6S7T - chains A and G of the 10 polymer chains in the assembly; structure by electron microscopy, 3.50 A resolution.

# Chain A
Name: Dolichyl-diphosphooligosaccharide--protein glycosyltransferase subunit STT3B
Source organism: Homo sapiens
Notes: EC 2.4.99.18
UniProt: Q8TCJ2 (STT3B_HUMAN); residues 1-826 here = UniProt positions 1-826
Chain sequence (826 residues; numbered 1 to 826; the number before each row is that of its first residue):
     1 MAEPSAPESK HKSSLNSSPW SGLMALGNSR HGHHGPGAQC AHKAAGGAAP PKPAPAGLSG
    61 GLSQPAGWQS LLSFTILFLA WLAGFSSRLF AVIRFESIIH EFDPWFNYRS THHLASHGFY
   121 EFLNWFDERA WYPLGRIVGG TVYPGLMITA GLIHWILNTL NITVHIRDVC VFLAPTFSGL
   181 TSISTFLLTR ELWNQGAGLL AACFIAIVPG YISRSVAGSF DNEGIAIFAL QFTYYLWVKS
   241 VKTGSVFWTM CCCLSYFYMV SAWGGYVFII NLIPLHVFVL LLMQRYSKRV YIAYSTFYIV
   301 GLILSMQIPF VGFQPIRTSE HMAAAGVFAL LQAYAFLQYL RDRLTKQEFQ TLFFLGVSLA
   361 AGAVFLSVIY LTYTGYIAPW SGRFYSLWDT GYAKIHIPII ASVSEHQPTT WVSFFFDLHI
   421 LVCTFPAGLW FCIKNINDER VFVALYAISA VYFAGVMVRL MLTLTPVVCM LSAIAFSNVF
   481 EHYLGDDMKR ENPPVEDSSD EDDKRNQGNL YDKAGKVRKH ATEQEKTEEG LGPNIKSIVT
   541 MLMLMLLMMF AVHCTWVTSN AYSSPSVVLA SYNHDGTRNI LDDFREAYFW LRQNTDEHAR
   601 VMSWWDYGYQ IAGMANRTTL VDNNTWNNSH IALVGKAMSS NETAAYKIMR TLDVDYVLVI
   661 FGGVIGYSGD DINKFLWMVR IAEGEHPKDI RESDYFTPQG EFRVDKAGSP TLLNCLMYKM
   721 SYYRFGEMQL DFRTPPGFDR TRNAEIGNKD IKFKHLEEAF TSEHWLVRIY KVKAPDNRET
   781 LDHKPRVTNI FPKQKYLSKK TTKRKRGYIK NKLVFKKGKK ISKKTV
Disordered / not traced: 1-62, 486-532, 816-826
Glycans and other covalent adducts: N-acetylglucosamine (NAG) linked to N616, N641; glycan linked to N627
Residues lining bound ligands:
  - 0K3 ((2Z,6Z,10Z,14Z,18Z,22Z,26Z)-3,7,11,15,19,23,27,31-octamethyldotriaconta-2,6,10,14,18,22,26,30-octaen-1-yl dihydrogen phosphate): Y143, N222, W263, G264, G265, V267, F268, N271, L272, P274, L275, F278, M322, A323, G326, V364, F365, V368, W380, R383, F384, L387, S449, F453, R459, L460
  - EGY ((4R,7R)-4-hydroxy-N,N,N-trimethyl-4,9-dioxo-7-[(undecanoyloxy)methyl]-3,5,8-trioxa-4lambda~5~-phosphadocosan-1-aminium), molecule 1: S70, F74, L77, F78, I183
  - EGY, molecule 2: F85, L89, V92, I93, F95, E96, S97, I153, I156, L157, V164, D168, F172, T176
  - EGY, molecule 3: S97, L157, L160, I162, V164, D168
  - EGY, molecule 4: L114, A115, G118, F119, I148, G151, L152, W155, I156
  - EGY, molecule 5: F119, Y120, L123, P144, I148, L254, F257, Y258, S261, L304, Q307, I308, P309
  - EGY, molecule 6: F232, F247, W248, C251, L254, S255, Y258
  - EGY, molecule 7: L275, V279, L282, M283, Q284, R285, I433, I436, A444, L445, I448
  - EGY, molecule 8: F278, L282, Q284, Y334, V357, A361, G362, F365
  - KZB ((2S,3R,4R,5S,6S)-2-(hydroxymethyl)-6-[(1S,2R,3R,4R,5'S,6S,7R,8S,9R,12R,13R,15S,16S,18R)-5',7,9,13-tetramethyl-3,15-bis(oxidanyl)spiro[5-oxapentacyclo[10.8.0.02,9.04,8.013,18]icosane-6,2'-oxane]-16-yl]oxy-oxane-3,4,5-triol), molecule 1: L180, I183, L187, R190, F232, Y235, K239, W248
  - KZB, molecule 2: K288, Y291, Q332, A335, F336, Y339, D342
  - KZB, molecule 3: F313, I316, R317, M322, L371, Y376, I377
Swiss-Prot annotation at these positions:
  - region: W604 to D606 (Interacts with target acceptor peptide in protein substrate)
  - motif: E101 to D103 (DXD motif 1), D221 to E223 (DXD motif 2), S402 to E405 (SVSE motif), W604 to G608 (WWDYG motif), D671 to M678 (DK motif)
  - binding site (Mn(2+)): D103, D221, E223
  - binding site (dolichyl diphosphooligosaccharide): R459, Y609
  - site: D103 (Interacts with target acceptor peptide in protein substrate), R214 (Important for catalytic activity), E405 (Interacts with target acceptor peptide in protein substrate), K674 (Interacts with target acceptor peptide in protein substrate)
  - modified residue: A2 (N-acetylalanine), S13 (Phosphoserine), S18 (Phosphoserine), S29 (Phosphoserine), S498 (Phosphoserine), S499 (Phosphoserine)
  - glycosylation (N-linked (GlcNAc...) asparagine): N616, N623, N627 (high mannose), N641
From the paper describing this entry:
  - post-translational modification sites: N616, N627, N641
  - catalytic residues: D103
  - binding site for Peptide: D103, N623
  - binding site for 0K3: R383, R459
  - catalytic residues: R459 (citing earlier work)

# Chain G
Name: Dolichyl-diphosphooligosaccharide--protein glycosyltransferase 48 kDa subunit
Source organism: Homo sapiens
UniProt: A0A024RAD5 (A0A024RAD5_HUMAN); residue numbers follow UniProt; this construct covers 1-456
Chain sequence (456 residues; each row starts with the number of its first residue):
     1 MGYFRCAGAG SFGRRRKMEP STAARAWALF WLLLPLLGAV CASGPRTLVL LDNLNVRETH
    61 SLFFRSLKDR GFELTFKTAD DPSLSLIKYG EFLYDNLIIF SPSVEDFGGN INVETISAFI
   121 DGGGSVLVAA SSDIGDPLRE LGSECGIEFD EEKTAVIDHH NYDISDLGQH TLIVADTENL
   181 LKAPTIVGKS SLNPILFRGV GMVADPDNPL VLDILTGSST SYSFFPDKPI TQYPHAVGKN
   241 TLLIAGLQAR NNARVIFSGS LDFFSDSFFN SAVQKAAPGS QRYSQTGNYE LAVALSRWVF
   301 KEEGVLRVGP VSHHRVGETA PPNAYTVTDL VEYSIVIQQL SNGKWVPFDG DDIQLEFVRI
   361 DPFVRTFLKK KGGKYSVQFK LPDVYGVFQF KVDYNRLGYT HLYSSTQVSV RPLQHTQYER
   421 FIPSAYPYYA SAFSMMLGLF IFSIVFLHMK EKEKSD
Disordered / not traced: 1-42, 453-456
Residues lining bound ligands:
  - KZB ((2S,3R,4R,5S,6S)-2-(hydroxymethyl)-6-[(1S,2R,3R,4R,5'S,6S,7R,8S,9R,12R,13R,15S,16S,18R)-5',7,9,13-tetramethyl-3,15-bis(oxidanyl)spiro[5-oxapentacyclo[10.8.0.02,9.04,8.013,18]icosane-6,2'-oxane]-16-yl]oxy-oxane-3,4,5-triol), molecule 1: F421, Y426, Y429, A430, F433
  - KZB, molecule 2: F433, M436, L437, F440
  - KZB, molecule 3: F440, I441, I444

# Interface between chain A and chain G
Residue-residue contacts (91):
  Y120(A) - H415(G)
  N124(A) - R411(G)  hydrogen bond (backbone-side chain)
  N124(A) - Q414(G)
  N124(A) - H415(G)  hydrogen bond (side chain-backbone)
  F126(A) - Y385(G)  hydrophobic
  F126(A) - G386(G)
  F126(A) - V410(G)
  F126(A) - R411(G)
  F126(A) - P412(G)
  E128(A) - V387(G)
  Y132(A) - V387(G)
  Y132(A) - Q407(G)
  P133(A) - R359(G)  hydrogen bond (backbone-side chain)
  P133(A) - I360(G)  hydrophobic
  P133(A) - V387(G)  hydrophobic
  L134(A) - R359(G)
  L134(A) - Y385(G)
  L134(A) - G386(G)
  I137(A) - Y385(G)
  I137(A) - P412(G)  hydrophobic
  T651(A) - I360(G)
  D653(A) - Q389(G)
  P775(A) - R250(G)
  D776(A) - R250(G)  hydrogen bond (backbone-side chain)
  N777(A) - D121(G)
  N777(A) - L210(G)
  N777(A) - A249(G)
  N777(A) - R250(G)  hydrogen bond (backbone-backbone)
  N777(A) - N251(G)  hydrogen bond
  R778(A) - S117(G)  hydrogen bond
  R778(A) - D121(G)  salt bridge
  R778(A) - E144(G)  hydrogen bond (side chain-backbone)
  R778(A) - L210(G)
  E779(A) - E144(G)
  E779(A) - C145(G)
  E779(A) - G146(G)
  E779(A) - N208(G)
  E779(A) - P209(G)
  T780(A) - S143(G)
  T780(A) - E144(G)
  L781(A) - S143(G)
  L781(A) - G146(G)
  L781(A) - E148(G)
  H783(A) - E148(G)  salt bridge
  P785(A) - R139(G)
  P785(A) - S143(G)
  P785(A) - E148(G)
  R786(A) - R139(G)  hydrogen bond (backbone-side chain)
  R786(A) - E148(G)  hydrogen bond (backbone-side chain)
  R786(A) - E151(G)
  R786(A) - Q232(G)  hydrogen bond
  R786(A) - Y233(G)  hydrogen bond (side chain-backbone)
  R786(A) - H235(G)
  V787(A) - E151(G)
  T788(A) - E151(G)  hydrogen bond (backbone-side chain)
  T788(A) - F225(G)
  T788(A) - Q232(G)  hydrogen bond
  I790(A) - F224(G)  hydrophobic
  I790(A) - F225(G)  hydrophobic
  I790(A) - K228(G)
  F791(A) - K153(G)
  F791(A) - K228(G)
  Y796(A) - E105(G)
  Y796(A) - D106(G)
  S798(A) - D106(G)
  K800(A) - D106(G)
  K800(A) - F107(G)
  K800(A) - G109(G)
  K805(A) - P82(G)
  K805(A) - G109(G)
  G807(A) - D80(G)
  G807(A) - D106(G)
  G807(A) - F107(G)
  G807(A) - G108(G)
  Y808(A) - V104(G)
  Y808(A) - E105(G)  hydrogen bond (backbone-backbone)
  Y808(A) - D106(G)  hydrogen bond (backbone-backbone)
  I809(A) - D52(G)
  I809(A) - A79(G)  hydrophobic
  I809(A) - D80(G)
  I809(A) - S103(G)
  K810(A) - S103(G)  hydrogen bond (backbone-backbone)
  K810(A) - E105(G)
  K810(A) - E152(G)  salt bridge
  N811(A) - D52(G)
  N811(A) - N53(G)
  N811(A) - S103(G)
  K812(A) - N53(G)
  K812(A) - T78(G)
  K812(A) - D80(G)  salt bridge
  L813(A) - N53(G)  hydrogen bond (backbone-side chain)
Also at the interface, not in a pair above, chain A (43 interface residues in all): L123, G135, H598, R600, L652, K784, L797, R806
Also at the interface, not in a pair above, chain G (54 interface residues in all): D81, N110, I120, D133, D150, S409

# In short
The interface between chain A and chain G involves 43 residues on one side and 54 on the other; the contacts
include 18 hydrogen bonds and 4 salt bridges. Among the polar pairs are R778(A)-D121(G), H783(A)-E148(G) and
K810(A)-E152(G). From the paper: catalytic residues D103(A) and R459(A); a binding site for Peptide at D103(A)
and N623(A).
Chain A is Dolichyl-diphosphooligosaccharide--protein glycosyltransferase subunit STT3B and chain G is
Dolichyl-diphosphooligosaccharide--protein glycosyltransferase 48 kDa subunit, both from Homo sapiens; the
structure, Cryo-EM structure of human oligosaccharyltransferase complex OST-B, was determined by electron
microscopy, deposited together with 6S7O.
